PDB entry 9BI5 | electron microscopy, 3.50 A resolution | chains A and B of the 4 polymer chains in the assembly

== Chain A (and B) ==
Protein: Double-strand break repair protein MRE11
Organism: Saccharomyces cerevisiae
Notes: chain B of this document is another copy of the same molecule, construct and numbering; everything in this record applies to it too
UniProt: P32829 (MRE11_YEAST); residue numbers follow UniProt; this construct covers 1-692
Sequence (706 residues; row label = number of the first residue in the row):
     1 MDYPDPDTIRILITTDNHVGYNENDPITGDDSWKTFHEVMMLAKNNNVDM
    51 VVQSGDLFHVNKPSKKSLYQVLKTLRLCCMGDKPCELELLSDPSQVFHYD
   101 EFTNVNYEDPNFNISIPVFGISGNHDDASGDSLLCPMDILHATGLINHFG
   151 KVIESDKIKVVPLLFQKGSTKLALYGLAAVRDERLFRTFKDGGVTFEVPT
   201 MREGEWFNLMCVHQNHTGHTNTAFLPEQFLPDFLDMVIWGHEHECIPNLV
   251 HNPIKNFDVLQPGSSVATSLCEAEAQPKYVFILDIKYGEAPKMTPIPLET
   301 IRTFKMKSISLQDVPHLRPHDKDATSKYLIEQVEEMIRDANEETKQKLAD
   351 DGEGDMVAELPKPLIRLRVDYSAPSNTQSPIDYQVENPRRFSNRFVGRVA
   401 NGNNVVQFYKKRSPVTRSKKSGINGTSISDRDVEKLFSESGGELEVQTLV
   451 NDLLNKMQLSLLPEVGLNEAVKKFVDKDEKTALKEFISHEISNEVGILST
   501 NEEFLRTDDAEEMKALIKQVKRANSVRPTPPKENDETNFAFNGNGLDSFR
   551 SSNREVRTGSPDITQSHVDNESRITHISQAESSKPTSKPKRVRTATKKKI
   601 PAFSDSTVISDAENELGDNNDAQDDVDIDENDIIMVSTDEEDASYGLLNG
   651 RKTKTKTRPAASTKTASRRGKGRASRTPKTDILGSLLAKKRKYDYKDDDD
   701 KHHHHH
Not modelled in the structure: 1, 413-706 (chain B: 413-706)
Differences from the reference sequence: expression tag (693-706)
Ion coordination: Mn2+ site 1: D16, H18, D56; Mn2+ site 2: N124, H213, H241

== Chain A / chain B interface ==
Pairs across the interface (67):
  E23(A) with D131(B)
  N61(A) with K65(B), hydrogen bond (backbone-side chain)
  K62(A) with K65(B)
  P63(A) with K62(B), hydrogen bond (backbone-side chain)
  S64(A) with K62(B)
  K65(A) with N61(B), hydrogen bond (side chain-backbone); K62(B); D127(B); S129(B), hydrogen bond (side chain-backbone); L134(B), hydrogen bond (side chain-backbone); I139(B)
  K66(A) with S132(B); L134(B)
  L68(A) with L68(B), hydrophobic
  Y69(A) with Y99(B); L134(B), hydrophobic; D138(B); A142(B), hydrophobic
  L72(A) with I139(B), hydrophobic; A142(B)
  K73(A) with D100(B), salt bridge; A142(B)
  R76(A) with F102(B); D109(B), salt bridge; H141(B), hydrogen bond (side chain-backbone); A142(B); G144(B)
  L77(A) with E101(B); F102(B), hydrophobic
  M80(A) with N111(B), hydrogen bond (backbone-side chain); F112(B), hydrophobic
  G81(A) with N111(B), hydrogen bond (backbone-side chain)
  D82(A) with P110(B); N111(B)
  D100(A) with Y69(B), hydrogen bond; K73(B), salt bridge
  E101(A) with K73(B), salt bridge
  F102(A) with Y69(B); K73(B); R76(B)
  N106(A) with R76(B)
  D109(A) with R76(B), salt bridge
  P110(A) with N113(B), hydrogen bond (backbone-side chain)
  N111(A) with M80(B), hydrogen bond (side chain-backbone); N113(B), hydrogen bond (backbone-backbone)
  F112(A) with M80(B), hydrophobic; F112(B), hydrophobic
  N113(A) with P110(B), hydrogen bond (side chain-backbone); N111(B)
  S129(A) with K65(B), hydrogen bond
  D131(A) with E23(B); N24(B)
  L134(A) with K65(B), hydrogen bond (backbone-side chain); K66(B); Y69(B), hydrophobic
  C135(A) with K65(B)
  P136(A) with K65(B)
  D138(A) with Y69(B)
  I139(A) with K65(B); L68(B), hydrophobic; Y69(B), hydrophobic; L72(B), hydrophobic
  H141(A) with R76(B)
  A142(A) with Y69(B), hydrophobic; L72(B), hydrophobic; R76(B)
  T143(A) with L72(B)
Also at the interface, not in a pair above, chain A (40 interface residues in all): Y99, N104, D127, S132, G144
Also at the interface, not in a pair above, chain B (36 interface residues in all): L77, C135, P136, T143, L145

== Summary ==
The interface between chain A and chain B involves 40 residues on one side and 36 on the other; the contacts
include 15 hydrogen bonds and 5 salt bridges. Polar pairs include K73(A)-D100(B), R76(A)-D109(B) and
E101(A)-K73(B).
Chain A and chain B are both Double-strand break repair protein MRE11 (Saccharomyces cerevisiae); the
structure, Apo form Mre11-Rad50 complex, was determined by electron microscopy.
